PDB entry 8S7G | electron microscopy, 3.43 A resolution | chains T and M of the 14 polymer chains in the assembly

== Chain T ==
Molecule: 36-nt DNA strand
Sequence (36 nucleotides; row label = number of the first residue in the row):
     7 TTTTTTTTTT TTTTTTTTTT TTTTTTTTTT TTTTTT

== Chain M ==
Protein: Protein RecA
Organism: Pseudomonas aeruginosa
UniProt: P08280 (RECA_PSEAE); residues 2-346 here = UniProt positions 2-346
Sequence (361 residues; numbered -14 to 346; the number before each row is that of its first residue; numbers below 1 keep their minus sign (Met-14 is residue -14)):
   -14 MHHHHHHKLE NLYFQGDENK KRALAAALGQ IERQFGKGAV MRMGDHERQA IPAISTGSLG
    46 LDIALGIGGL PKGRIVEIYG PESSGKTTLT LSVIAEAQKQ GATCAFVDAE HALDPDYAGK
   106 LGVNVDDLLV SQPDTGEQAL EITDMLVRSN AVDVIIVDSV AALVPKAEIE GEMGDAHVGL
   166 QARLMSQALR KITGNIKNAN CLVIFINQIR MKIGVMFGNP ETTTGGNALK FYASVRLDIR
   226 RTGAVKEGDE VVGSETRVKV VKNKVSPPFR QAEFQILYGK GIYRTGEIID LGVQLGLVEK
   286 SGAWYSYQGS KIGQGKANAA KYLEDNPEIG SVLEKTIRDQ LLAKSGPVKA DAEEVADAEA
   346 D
Not modelled in the structure: -14 to 0, 329-346
Differences from the reference sequence: initiating methionine (-14); expression tag (-13 to 1)
Swiss-Prot annotation at these positions:
  - binding site (ATP): Gly65 to Thr72
Metal / ion sites: Mg2+: Thr72, Asp143 (together with ATP-gamma-S)
Small-molecule neighbours: ATP-gamma-S: Pro66, Glu67, Ser68, Ser69, Gly70, Lys71, Thr72, Thr73, Glu95, Asp99, Tyr102, Asp143, Tyr263
From the paper describing this entry:
  - self-association interface (contacts with another copy of this molecule): Leu131
  - mutagenesis - F202A: decreased binding to the 36-nt DNA strand (chain T)
  - mutagenesis - M201A: unchanged binding to the 36-nt DNA strand (chain T)

== Chain T / chain M interface ==
Contacting residue pairs (16):
  DT7(T) - Val163(M)  base contact
  DT7(T) - Gly164(M)  hydrogen bond to the base
  DT7(T) - Gly211(M)  phosphate contact
  DT7(T) - Asn212(M)  phosphate contact
  DT8(T) - Val163(M)  base contact
  DT8(T) - Ala167(M)  phosphate contact
  DT8(T) - Gly210(M)  hydrogen bond to the phosphate
  DT8(T) - Gly211(M)  hydrogen bond to the phosphate
  DT9(T) - Arg195(M)  phosphate contact
  DT9(T) - Met196(M)  sugar contact
  DT9(T) - Lys197(M)  hydrogen bond to the base
  DT9(T) - Ile198(M)  base contact
  DT10(T) - Arg195(M)  salt bridge to the phosphate
  DT10(T) - Met196(M)  base contact
  DT10(T) - Ile198(M)  base contact
  DT10(T) - Gly199(M)  base contact
Also at the interface, not in a pair above, chain M (12 interface residues in all): Thr209

== Overview ==
4 residues of chain T face 12 of chain M across their interface, with 4 hydrogen bonds and 1 salt bridge.
Among the polar pairs are DT7(T)-Gly164(M), DT9(T)-Lys197(M) and DT8(T)-Gly210(M). Chain M binds ATP-gamma-S.
The paper reports that F202A of chain M reduces binding to the 36-nt DNA strand (chain T); a self-association
interface involving Leu131(M).
Chain T is a 36-nt DNA strand and chain M is Protein RecA (Pseudomonas aeruginosa); the structure, Cryo-EM
structure of Pseudomonas aeruginosa Recombinase A (RecA) in complex with LexAS125A mutant, was determined by
electron microscopy, deposited together with 8S70 and 8B0V.
